Entry 9EAR (electron microscopy, 3.10 A resolution); this record covers chains C and J of the 11 polymer chains in the assembly.

== Chain C ==
Name: Histone H2A
From: Xenopus laevis
UniProtKB: Q6AZJ8 (Q6AZJ8_XENLA); residues 14-118 here correspond to UniProt positions 15-119 (UniProt number = residue number + 1)
Amino-acid sequence (105 residues; row label = number of the first residue in the row):
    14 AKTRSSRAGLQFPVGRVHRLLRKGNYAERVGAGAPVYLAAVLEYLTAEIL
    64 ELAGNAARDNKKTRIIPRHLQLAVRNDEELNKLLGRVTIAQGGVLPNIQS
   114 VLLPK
Unresolved in the structure: 14-15

== Chain J ==
Molecule: 158-nt DNA strand
Sequence (158 nucleotides; row label = number of the first residue in the row; numbers below 1 keep their minus sign (DG-76 is residue -76)):
   -76 GCCTATCGATGTATATATCTGACACGTGCCTGGAGACTAGGGAGTAATCC
   -26 CCTTGGCGGTTAAAACGCGGGGGACAGCGCGTACGTGCGTTTAAGCGGTG
    24 CTAGAGCTGTCTACGACCAATTGAGCGGCCTCGGCACCGGGATTCTGATG
    74 GCTGGAAT

== How chain C and chain J interact ==
Residue-residue contacts - 15 pairs, chain C then chain J:
  Arg29(C) - DG48(J)  sugar contact
  Arg29(C) - DC49(J)  salt bridge to the phosphate
  Arg35(C) - DA39(J)  salt bridge to the phosphate
  Arg42(C) - DG38(J)  phosphate contact
  Arg42(C) - DA39(J)  phosphate contact
  Val43(C) - DG38(J)  sugar contact
  Val43(C) - DA39(J)  hydrogen bond to the phosphate
  Gly44(C) - DG38(J)  phosphate contact
  Ala45(C) - DG38(J)  hydrogen bond to the phosphate
  Lys75(C) - DC58(J)  phosphate contact
  Lys75(C) - DA59(J)  salt bridge to the phosphate
  Thr76(C) - DG57(J)  phosphate contact
  Thr76(C) - DC58(J)  hydrogen bond to the phosphate
  Arg77(C) - DG57(J)  hydrogen bond to the sugar
  Arg77(C) - DC58(J)  hydrogen bond to the phosphate
Also at the interface, not in a pair above, chain C (11 interface residues in all): His31, Glu41

== Overview ==
The interface between chain C and chain J involves 11 residues on one side and 7 on the other, with 5 hydrogen
bonds and 3 salt bridges. Polar contacts include Arg77(C)-DG57(J), Val43(C)-DA39(J) and Ala45(C)-DG38(J).
Here chain C is Histone H2A (Xenopus laevis) and chain J is a 158-nt DNA strand. Entry 9EAR (CHD1-nucleosome
complex (closed state)) was determined by electron microscopy, deposited together with 9NH8.
